6W75 - chains A and B; structure by X-ray diffraction, 1.95 A resolution.

Chain A:
Protein: 2'-O-methyltransferase
Source organism: Severe acute respiratory syndrome coronavirus 2
Notes: EC 2.1.1.-
UniProtKB: P0DTD1 (R1AB_SARS2); numbering as in UniProt (aligned over 6799-7096)
Amino-acid sequence (301 residues; row label = number of the first residue in the row):
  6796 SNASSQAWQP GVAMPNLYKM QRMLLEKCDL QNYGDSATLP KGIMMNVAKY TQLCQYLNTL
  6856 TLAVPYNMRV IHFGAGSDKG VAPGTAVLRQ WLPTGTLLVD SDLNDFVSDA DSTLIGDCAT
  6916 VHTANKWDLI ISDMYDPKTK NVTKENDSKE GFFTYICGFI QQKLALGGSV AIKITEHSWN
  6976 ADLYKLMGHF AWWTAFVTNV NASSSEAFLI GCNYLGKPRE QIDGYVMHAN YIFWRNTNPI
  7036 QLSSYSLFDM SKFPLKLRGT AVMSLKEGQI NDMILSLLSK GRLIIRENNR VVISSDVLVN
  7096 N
Disordered / not traced: 6796-6799
Sequence notes: expression tag (6796-6798)
UniProt features mapped onto this chain:
  - active site: Lys6844, Asp6928, Lys6968, Glu7001
  - mutagenesis: Asp6928 (D6928A: Complete loss of virus replication in human respiratory cells), Lys6968 (K6968A: Complete loss of virus replication in human respiratory cells)
Bound ions: Na+: Arg6884, Gln6885, Leu6887
Small-molecule neighbours: S-adenosylmethionine (SAM): Asn6841, Tyr6845, His6867, Gly6869, Ala6870, Gly6871, Ser6872, Pro6878, Gly6879, Asp6897, Leu6898, Asn6899, Gly6911, Asp6912, Cys6913, Asp6928, Met6929, Tyr6930, Asp6931, Phe6947, Lys6968
Reported in the primary citation:
  - binding site for S-adenosylmethionine: Asn6841, Tyr6845, Gly6871, Asp6897, Leu6898, Asn6899, Asp6912, Cys6913, Asp6928, Phe6947
  - catalytic residues: Asp6928, Glu7001 (by similarity / conservation)

Chain B:
Protein: Non-structural protein 10
Source organism: Severe acute respiratory syndrome coronavirus 2
UniProtKB: P0DTD1 (R1AB_SARS2); residue numbers follow UniProt; this construct covers 4254-4392
Amino-acid sequence (142 residues; row label = number of the first residue in the row):
  4251 SNAAGNATEV PANSTVLSFC AFAVDAAKAY KDYLASGGQP ITNCVKMLCT HTGTGQAITV
  4311 TPEANMDQES FGGASCCLYC RCHIDHPNPK GFCDLKGKYV QIPTTCANDP VGFTLKNTVC
  4371 TVCGMWKGYG CSCDQLREPM LQ
Disordered / not traced: 4251-4270
Sequence notes: expression tag (4251-4253)
UniProt features mapped onto this chain:
  - binding site (Zn(2+)): Cys4327, Cys4330, His4336, Cys4343, Cys4370, Cys4373, Cys4381, Cys4383
  - site: Gln4392 (Cleavage)
Bound ions: Zn2+ site 1: Cys4327, Cys4330, His4336, Cys4343; Na+: Thr4355, Asn4358; Zn2+ site 2: Cys4370, Cys4373, Cys4381, Cys4383

Interface between chain A and chain B:
Pairs across the interface (47):
  Pro6835(A) - Leu4298(B)  hydrophobic
  Lys6836(A) - Lys4296(B)  hydrogen bond (backbone-side chain)
  Gly6837(A) - Lys4296(B)
  Ile6838(A) - Lys4296(B)
  Ile6838(A) - Met4297(B)
  Ile6838(A) - Leu4298(B)  hydrophobic
  Met6839(A) - Asn4293(B)
  Met6839(A) - Cys4294(B)
  Val6842(A) - Val4295(B)  hydrophobic
  Val6842(A) - Lys4296(B)
  Thr6846(A) - Leu4298(B)
  Lys6874(A) - Asn4293(B)
  Val6876(A) - Asn4293(B)
  Val6876(A) - Val4295(B)  hydrophobic
  Val6876(A) - Ser4325(B)
  Val6876(A) - Arg4331(B)
  Pro6878(A) - Val4295(B)  hydrophobic
  Ala6881(A) - Val4295(B)  hydrophobic
  Ala6881(A) - Met4297(B)
  Ala6881(A) - Tyr4349(B)  hydrogen bond (backbone-side chain)
  Val6882(A) - Met4297(B)
  Arg6884(A) - Gly4347(B)  hydrogen bond (side chain-backbone)
  Arg6884(A) - Tyr4349(B)
  Gln6885(A) - Met4297(B)
  Gln6885(A) - Leu4298(B)  hydrogen bond (side chain-backbone)
  Gln6885(A) - Thr4311(B)
  Gln6885(A) - Pro4312(B)
  Gln6885(A) - Tyr4349(B)  hydrogen bond (backbone-side chain)
  Thr6889(A) - Val4310(B)
  Asp6900(A) - His4333(B)  salt bridge
  Val6902(A) - Ala4324(B)
  Val6902(A) - Cys4330(B)
  Val6902(A) - His4333(B)
  Ser6903(A) - Ala4324(B)
  Ser6903(A) - Lys4346(B)  hydrogen bond (backbone-side chain)
  Asp6904(A) - Gly4322(B)
  Asp6904(A) - Gly4323(B)
  Asp6904(A) - Ala4324(B)  hydrogen bond (side chain-backbone)
  Asp6904(A) - Lys4346(B)
  Asp6904(A) - Gly4347(B)  hydrogen bond (side chain-backbone)
  Asp6904(A) - Lys4348(B)
  Ala6905(A) - Lys4346(B)
  Leu7042(A) - Leu4298(B)  hydrophobic
  Met7045(A) - Leu4298(B)
  Met7045(A) - Cys4299(B)
  Met7045(A) - Thr4300(B)
  Ser7046(A) - Thr4300(B)
Other interface residues (no listed pair), chain A (24 interface residues in all): Ala6843
Other interface residues (no listed pair), chain B (23 interface residues in all): Leu4345

Overview:
24 residues of chain A face 23 of chain B across their interface; the contacts include 8 hydrogen bonds and 1
salt bridge. Among the polar pairs are Asp6900(A)-His4333(B), Lys6836(A)-Lys4296(B) and Ala6881(A)-Tyr4349(B).
Chain A binds S-adenosylmethionine. From the paper: catalytic residues Asp6928(A) and Glu7001(A); a binding
site for S-adenosylmethionine at Asn6841(A), Tyr6845(A) and Gly6871(A) among others.
Here chain A is 2'-O-methyltransferase and chain B is Non-structural protein 10, both from Severe acute
respiratory syndrome coronavirus 2. Entry 6W75 (1.95 Angstrom Resolution Crystal Structure of NSP10 - NSP16
Complex from SARS-CoV-2) was determined by X-ray diffraction (same publication as 6W4H, 6WJT, 6WKQ, 6WQ3, 6WRZ
and 6WVN).
